Entry 8C1X (X-ray diffraction, 1.89 A resolution); this record covers chain A.

== Chain A ==
Name: Green fluorescent protein
From: Aequorea victoria
Reference sequence: P42212 (GFP_AEQVI); aligned to UniProt positions 1-233 over residues 1-233
Sequence (231 residues; numbered 1 to 233; 2 numbers in that range are skipped by the numbering (no residue carries them; nothing is unmodelled there); the number before each row is that of its first residue):
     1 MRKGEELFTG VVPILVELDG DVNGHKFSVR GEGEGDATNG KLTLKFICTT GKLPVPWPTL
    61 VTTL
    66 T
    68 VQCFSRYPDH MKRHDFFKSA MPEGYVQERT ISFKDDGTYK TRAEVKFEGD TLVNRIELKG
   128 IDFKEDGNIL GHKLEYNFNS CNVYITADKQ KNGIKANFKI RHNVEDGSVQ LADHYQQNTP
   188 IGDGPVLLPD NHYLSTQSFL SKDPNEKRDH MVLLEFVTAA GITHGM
Sequence notes: engineered mutation R2 (Ser in P42212), R30 (Ser in P42212), N39 (Tyr in P42212), L64 (Phe in P42212), R80 (Gln in P42212), S99 (Phe in P42212), T105 (Asn in P42212), F145 (Tyr in P42212), C148 (His in P42212), T153 (Met in P42212), A163 (Val in P42212), V171 (Ile in P42212), F206 (Ala in P42212); chromophore (66, 66, 66)
Modified / non-standard residues: T66 (chromophore; CRO)
Covalently attached groups: covalent link L64-T66; covalent link T66-V68
What the authors report for this chain:
  - conformationally variable residues (register shift, side-chain flip): S147, C148, E222

== Summary ==
The paper reports conformational variability at S147, C148 and E222.
Chain A is Green fluorescent protein (Aequorea victoria); the structure, sfGFP C148 F206 mutant, was
determined by X-ray diffraction together with 8BXP from the same study.
